PDB entry 8HSW | X-ray diffraction, 2.03 A resolution | chains A and C of the 3 polymer chains in the assembly

# Chain A
Protein: Ig-like domain-containing protein
Source organism: Myotis lucifugus
Reference sequence: G1PNR4 (G1PNR4_MYOLU); residues 1-280 here correspond to UniProt positions 22-301 (UniProt number = residue number + 21)
Sequence (280 residues; each row starts with the number of its first residue):
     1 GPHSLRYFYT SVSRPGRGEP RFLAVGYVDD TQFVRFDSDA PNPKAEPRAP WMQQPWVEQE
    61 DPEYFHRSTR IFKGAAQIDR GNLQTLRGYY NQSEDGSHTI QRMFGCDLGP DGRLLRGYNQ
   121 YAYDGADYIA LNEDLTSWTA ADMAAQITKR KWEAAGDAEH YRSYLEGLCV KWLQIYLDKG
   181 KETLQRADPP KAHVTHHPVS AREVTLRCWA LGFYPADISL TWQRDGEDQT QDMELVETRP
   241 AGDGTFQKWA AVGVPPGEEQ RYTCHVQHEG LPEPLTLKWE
Disulfides: Cys106-Cys169, Cys208-Cys264

# Chain C
Protein: Thr-pro-gln-ser-ala-pro-his-gly-val
Source organism: Severe acute respiratory syndrome coronavirus 2
Sequence (9 residues; numbered 1 to 9; the number before each row is that of its first residue):
     1 TPQSAPHGV

# Chain A / chain C interface
Contacting residue pairs - 39 pairs, chain A then chain C:
  Tyr7(A) - Thr1(C)  hydrogen bond (side chain-backbone)
  Tyr7(A) - Pro2(C)
  Tyr9(A) - Pro2(C)
  Tyr9(A) - Gln3(C)  hydrogen bond (side chain-backbone)
  Tyr64(A) - Thr1(C)
  Arg67(A) - Thr1(C)
  Ser68(A) - Pro2(C)
  Ile71(A) - Pro2(C)  hydrophobic
  Ile71(A) - Gln3(C)
  Ile71(A) - Ser4(C)
  Phe72(A) - Pro2(C)  hydrophobic
  Gly74(A) - Ser4(C)
  Ala75(A) - Ser4(C)  hydrogen bond (backbone-side chain)
  Ile78(A) - His7(C)
  Ile78(A) - Gly8(C)
  Asn82(A) - Gly8(C)
  Asn82(A) - Val9(C)  hydrogen bond (side chain-backbone)
  Thr85(A) - Val9(C)  hydrogen bond (side chain-backbone)
  Leu86(A) - Val9(C)  hydrophobic
  Tyr89(A) - Val9(C)  hydrogen bond (side chain-backbone)
  Arg102(A) - Gln3(C)  hydrogen bond
  Arg102(A) - Ser4(C)
  Arg102(A) - Ala5(C)
  Phe104(A) - Gln3(C)
  Tyr121(A) - Ala5(C)
  Thr148(A) - Val9(C)
  Lys151(A) - Gly8(C)  hydrogen bond (side chain-backbone)
  Lys151(A) - Val9(C)
  Trp152(A) - His7(C)
  Trp152(A) - Gly8(C)  hydrogen bond (side chain-backbone)
  Trp152(A) - Val9(C)  hydrophobic
  Asp157(A) - Pro6(C)
  Asp157(A) - His7(C)
  His160(A) - Pro6(C)
  Tyr164(A) - Thr1(C)  hydrogen bond (side chain-backbone)
  Tyr164(A) - Pro2(C)
  Tyr164(A) - Gln3(C)
  Trp172(A) - Thr1(C)  hydrogen bond
  Tyr176(A) - Thr1(C)  hydrogen bond (side chain-backbone)
Also at the interface, not in a pair above, chain A (28 interface residues in all): Leu5, Tyr128, Tyr161

# In short
28 residues of chain A and 9 residues of chain C are in contact, with 12 hydrogen bonds. Polar contacts
include Tyr7(A)-Thr1(C), Tyr9(A)-Gln3(C) and Ala75(A)-Ser4(C).
Chain A is Ig-like domain-containing protein (Myotis lucifugus) and chain C is
Thr-pro-gln-ser-ala-pro-his-gly-val (Severe acute respiratory syndrome coronavirus 2); the structure, Crystal
structure of bat MHC class I mylu-B-67 for 2.1 angstrom, was determined by X-ray diffraction together with
8HSM, 8HSO, 8HT1 and 8HT9 from the same study.
